Entry 5UJ3 (X-ray diffraction, 1.45 A resolution); this record covers chain A.

# Chain A
Molecule: Carbapenem-hydrolyzing beta-lactamase KPC
Organism: Klebsiella pneumoniae
Notes: EC 3.5.2.6
Reference sequence: Q9F663 (BLKPC_KLEPN); the author numbering skips numbers that UniProt does not, so the offset changes along the chain: 25-57 = UniProt 25-57; 59-252 = UniProt 58-251; 254-295 = UniProt 252-293
Sequence (290 residues; each row starts with the number of its first residue; note: 2 numbers in that range are skipped by the numbering (no residue carries them; nothing is unmodelled there)):
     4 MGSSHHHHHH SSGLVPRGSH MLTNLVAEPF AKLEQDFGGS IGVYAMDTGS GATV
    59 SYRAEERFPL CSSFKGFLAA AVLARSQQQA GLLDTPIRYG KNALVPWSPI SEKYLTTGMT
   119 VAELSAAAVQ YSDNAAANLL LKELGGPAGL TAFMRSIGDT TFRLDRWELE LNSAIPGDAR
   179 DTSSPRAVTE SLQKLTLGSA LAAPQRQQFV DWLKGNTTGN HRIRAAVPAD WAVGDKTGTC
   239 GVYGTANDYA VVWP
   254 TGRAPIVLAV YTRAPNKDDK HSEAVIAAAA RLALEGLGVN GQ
Disordered / not traced: 4-22, 294-295
Construct notes: initiating methionine (4); expression tag (5-24)
Disulfide bonds: C69-C238
Residues lining bound ligands:
  - CE4 ((2R)-2-[(R)-{[(2Z)-2-(2-amino-1,3-thiazol-4-yl)-2-(methoxyimino)acetyl]amino}(carboxy)methyl]-5-methylidene-5,6-dihydro -2H-1,3-thiazine-4-carboxylic acid), molecule 1: S70, K73, W105, S130, N132, E166, L167, N170, T216, R220, K234, T235, G236, T237, C238, G239, V240
  - CE4, molecule 2: P104, L167, E168, N170, S171, C238, V240, K270
Reported in the primary citation:
  - catalytic residues: S70, E166 (citing earlier work)
  - conformationally variable residues (side-chain flip): S70, K73, W105, S130, L167
  - binding site for CE4: S70, K73, W105, L167, N170, T235, G236, T237, C238, G239, K270
  - contacts within the chain: K73-S130, K73-N132
  - catalytic residues: T237

# In short
Bound to chain A: compound CE4. The paper reports catalytic residues S70, E166 and T237; a binding site for
CE4 at S70, K73 and W105 among others.
Chain A is Carbapenem-hydrolyzing beta-lactamase KPC (Klebsiella pneumoniae); the structure, Crystal structure
of the KPC-2 beta-lactamase complexed with hydrolyzed cefotaxime, was determined by X-ray diffraction,
deposited together with 5UJ4 and 5UL8.
